Entry 7UZR (X-ray diffraction, 2.70 A resolution); this record covers chains C and I of the 6 polymer chains in the assembly.

== Chain C ==
Protein: Cyclic GMP-AMP synthase
Source organism: Mus musculus
Notes: EC 2.7.7.86; fragment: catalytic domain, residues 147-507
UniProt: Q8C6L5 (CGAS_MOUSE); numbering as in UniProt (aligned over 147-507)
Amino-acid sequence (364 residues; row label = number of the first residue in the row):
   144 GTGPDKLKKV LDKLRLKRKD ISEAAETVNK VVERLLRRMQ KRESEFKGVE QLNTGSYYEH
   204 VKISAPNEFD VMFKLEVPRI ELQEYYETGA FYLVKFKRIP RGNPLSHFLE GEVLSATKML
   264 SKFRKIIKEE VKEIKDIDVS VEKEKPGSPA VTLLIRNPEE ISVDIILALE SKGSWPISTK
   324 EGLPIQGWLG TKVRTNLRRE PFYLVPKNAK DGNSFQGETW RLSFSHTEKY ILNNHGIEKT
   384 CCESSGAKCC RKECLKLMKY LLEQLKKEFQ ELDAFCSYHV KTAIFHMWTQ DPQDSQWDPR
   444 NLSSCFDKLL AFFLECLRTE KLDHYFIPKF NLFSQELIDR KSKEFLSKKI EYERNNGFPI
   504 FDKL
Unresolved in the structure: 144-148, 240-248, 253-255, 354-358, 507
Sequence notes: expression tag (144-146)
Metal / ion sites: Mn2+ site 1: Glu211, Asp213, Asp307 (together with OKR); Mn2+ site 2: Glu211, Asp213 (together with OKR); Zn2+: His378, Cys384, Cys385, Cys392
Small-molecule neighbours: OKR ([[(2R,3R,4R,5R)-5-(2-azanyl-6-oxidanylidene-1H-purin-9-yl)-4-[[(2R,3S,4R,5R)-5-(2-azanyl-6-oxidanylidene-1H-purin-9-yl)-3,4-bis(oxidanyl)oxolan-2-yl]methoxy-oxidanyl-phosphoryl]oxy-3-oxidanyl-oxolan-2-yl]methoxy-oxidanyl-phosphoryl] phosphono hydrogen phosphate): Gly198, Ser199, Lys205, Glu211, Asp213, Lys288, Asp307, Lys350, Arg364, Lys402, Lys409, Phe418, Cys419, Ser420, Tyr421, Lys424, His467
Curated features (UniProtKB/Swiss-Prot):
  - region: Lys372 to Lys395 (DNA-binding)
  - motif: Leu154 to Leu159 (Nuclear export signal), Asp281 to Ser291 (Nuclear localization signal)
  - binding site (GTP): Thr197, Asp307, Arg364 to Glu371
  - binding site (ATP): Ser199, Glu371, Lys402, Ser420 to Lys424
  - binding site (Mg(2+)): Glu211, Asp213, Asp307
  - binding site (2',3'-cGAMP): Asp213, Gly290, Asp307, Lys350, Arg364 to Ser366
  - binding site (Zn(2+)): His378, Cys384, Cys385, Cys392
  - site: Arg241 (Arginine-anchor), Asp307, Ile308 (Cleavage)
  - modified residue: Lys156 (N6-lactoyllysine), Glu176 (PolyADP-ribosyl glutamic acid), Ser199 (Phosphoserine), Tyr201 (Phosphotyrosine), Glu272 (5-glutamyl polyglutamate), Ser291 (Phosphoserine), Glu302 (5-glutamyl glutamate), Lys372 (N6-acetyllysine), Lys382 (N6-acetyllysine), Lys402 (N6-acetyllysine), Ser420 (Phosphoserine), Lys491 (N6-methyllysine)
  - lipidation (S-palmitoyl cysteine): Cys392, Cys393, Cys459
  - cross-link (Glycyl lysine isopeptide (Lys-Gly)): Lys217 (interchain with G-Cter in SUMO), Lys271 (interchain with G-Cter in ubiquitin), Lys335 (interchain with G-Cter in SUMO), Lys372 (interchain with G-Cter in SUMO), Lys382 (interchain with G-Cter in SUMO), Lys399 (interchain with G-Cter in ubiquitin), Lys402 (interchain with G-Cter in ubiquitin), Lys409 (interchain with G-Cter in ubiquitin), Lys410 (interchain with G-Cter in ubiquitin), Lys464 (interchain with G-Cter in SUMO)
  - mutagenesis: Lys156 (K156Q: Mimics lactylation; knockin mice show higher mortality following HSV-1 infection), Asn172 (N172K: Induces alteration of the DNA-binding surface and leads to decreased synthesis of cyclic GMP-AMP (cGAMP); when associated with L-180), Glu176 (E176A: Abolished poly-ADP-ribosylation by PARP1, stimulating interferon production in knockin mice), Arg180 (R180L: Induces alteration of the DNA-binding surface and leads to decreased synthesis of cyclic GMP-AMP (cGAMP); when associated with K-182), Gly198 (G198A: Abolishes stimulation of interferon production; when associated with A-199), Ser199 (S199A: Abolishes stimulation of interferon production; when associated with A-199), Tyr201 (Y201E: Phosphomimetic mutant; reduced translocation to the nucleus following treatment with etoposide), Glu211 to Asp213 (Abolished nucleotidyltransferase activity. Does not affect nuclear localization and tethering to chromatin), Glu211 (E211A: Abolishes ability to promote type-I interferon production), Asp213 (D213A: Abolishes ability to promote type-I interferon production), Lys217 (K217R: Reduced sumoylation), Arg222 (R222E: Impaired tethering to chromatin, leading to constitutive activation in the absence of DNA), 31 further mutagenesis entries in UniProt
What the authors report for this chain:
  - mutagenesis - E211Q/D213N: abolished catalytic activity
  - specificity-determining residues: His467 (proposed by the authors, not directly observed)
  - mutagenesis - R364A (33-fold), H467A: decreased catalytic activity on ATP/GTP
  - mutagenesis - H467A (2-fold): increased catalytic activity on GTP/GTP
  - specificity-determining residues: Ile309, Arg364
  - mutagenesis - R364A (10-fold): decreased catalytic activity on GTP/GTP
  - mutagenesis - R364A (4-fold): increased catalytic activity on ATP/ATP

== Chain I ==
Molecule: Palindromic DNA18
Sequence (18 nucleotides; row label = number of the first residue in the row):
     1 ATCTGTACAT GTACAGAT

== Interface between chain C and chain I ==
Residue-residue contacts (13):
  Arg158(C) with DT12(I), salt bridge to the phosphate
  Leu159(C) with DT12(I), sugar contact; DA13(I), phosphate contact
  Lys160(C) with DA13(I), phosphate contact
  Arg161(C) with DG11(I), base contact; DT12(I), hydrogen bond to the base; DA13(I), hydrogen bond to the sugar
  Lys184(C) with DT2(I), phosphate contact; DC3(I), salt bridge to the phosphate
  His203(C) with DT10(I), phosphate contact; DG11(I), phosphate contact
  Glu386(C) with DT10(I), phosphate contact
  Lys395(C) with DG11(I), salt bridge to the phosphate
Other interface residues (no listed pair), chain C (13 interface residues in all): Ile164, Asn376, Cys385, Lys391, Lys399

== Overview ==
13 residues of chain C face 6 of chain I across their interface, with 2 hydrogen bonds and 3 salt bridges.
Among the polar pairs are Arg161(C)-DT12(I), Arg161(C)-DA13(I) and Arg158(C)-DT12(I). Chain C binds compound
OKR. From the paper: R364A and H467A of chain C reduce catalytic activity on ATP/GTP; specificity determinants
His467(C), Ile309(C) and Arg364(C).
Chain C is Cyclic GMP-AMP synthase (Mus musculus) and chain I is Palindromic DNA18; the structure, Structure
of Ternary Complex of cGAS with dsDNA and Bound 5 -pppG(2 ,5 )pG, was determined by X-ray diffraction,
deposited together with 7UUX, 7UXW, 7UYQ, 7UYZ, 7V0W, 8EAE and 14 further entries.
